PDB entry 8WUL | X-ray diffraction, 2.36 A resolution | chains L and M of the 5 polymer chains in the assembly

[Chain L]
Name: MHC class I antigen
Source organism: Homo sapiens
UniProt: A0A6M6CC39 (A0A6M6CC39_HUMAN); residues 1-274 here correspond to UniProt positions 25-298 (UniProt number = residue number + 24)
Sequence (274 residues; each row starts with the number of its first residue):
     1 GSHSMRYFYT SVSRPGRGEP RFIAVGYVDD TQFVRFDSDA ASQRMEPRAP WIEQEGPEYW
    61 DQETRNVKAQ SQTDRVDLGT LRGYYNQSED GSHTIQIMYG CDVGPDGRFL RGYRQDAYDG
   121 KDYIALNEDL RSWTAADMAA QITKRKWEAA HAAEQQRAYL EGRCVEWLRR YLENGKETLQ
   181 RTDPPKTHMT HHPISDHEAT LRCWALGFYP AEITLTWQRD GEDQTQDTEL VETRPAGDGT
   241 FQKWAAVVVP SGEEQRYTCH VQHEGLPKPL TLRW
Disulfides: C101-C164, C203-C259

[Chain M]
Name: Beta-2-microglobulin
Source organism: Homo sapiens
UniProt: P61769 (B2MG_HUMAN); residues 1-99 here correspond to UniProt positions 21-119 (UniProt number = residue number + 20)
Sequence (99 residues; each row starts with the number of its first residue):
     1 IQRTPKIQVY SRHPAENGKS NFLNCYVSGF HPSDIEVDLL KNGERIEKVE HSDLSFSKDW
    61 SFYLLYYTEF TPTEKDEYAC RVNHVTLSQP KIVKWDRDM
Disulfides: C25-C80
UniProt features mapped onto this chain:
  - modified residue: Q2 (Pyrrolidone carboxylic acid)
  - glycosylation: I1 (N-linked (Glc) (glycation) isoleucine), K19 (N-linked (Glc) (glycation) lysine), K41 (N-linked (Glc) (glycation) lysine), K48 (N-linked (Glc) (glycation) lysine), K58 (N-linked (Glc) (glycation) lysine), K91 (N-linked (Glc) (glycation) lysine), K94 (N-linked (Glc) (glycation) lysine)

[Interface between chain L and chain M]
Residue-residue contacts (51):
  F8(L) with S55(M); F56(M), hydrophobic
  Y9(L) with F56(M)
  T10(L) with L54(M); F56(M); F62(M)
  V12(L) with S33(M)
  I23(L) with L54(M)
  V25(L) with L54(M)
  Y27(L) with S55(M); Y63(M), hydrogen bond
  Q32(L) with D53(M), hydrogen bond
  R35(L) with D53(M), salt bridge
  R48(L) with D53(M), salt bridge
  Q96(L) with H31(M), hydrogen bond; F56(M); W60(M), hydrogen bond (side chain-backbone); F62(M)
  I97(L) with F56(M)
  M98(L) with F56(M), hydrophobic
  Q115(L) with W60(M)
  D116(L) with W60(M)
  A117(L) with W60(M), hydrophobic
  D119(L) with H31(M)
  G120(L) with H31(M), hydrogen bond (backbone-side chain); W60(M)
  D122(L) with W60(M), hydrogen bond
  T190(L) with M99(M), hydrogen bond (side chain-backbone)
  H192(L) with D98(M), hydrogen bond (side chain-backbone); M99(M)
  R202(L) with M99(M), hydrogen bond (side chain-backbone)
  W204(L) with M99(M), hydrogen bond (side chain-backbone)
  V231(L) with Q8(M)
  E232(L) with K6(M), salt bridge; Q8(M), hydrogen bond (backbone-side chain); S28(M), hydrogen bond
  T233(L) with Y26(M)
  R234(L) with Q8(M), hydrogen bond; Y10(M); Y26(M)
  P235(L) with Y10(M), hydrogen bond (backbone-side chain); Y26(M); L65(M), hydrophobic
  A236(L) with R12(M), hydrogen bond (backbone-side chain); N24(M), hydrogen bond (backbone-side chain)
  G237(L) with R12(M), hydrogen bond (backbone-side chain); L65(M)
  D238(L) with R12(M)
  Q242(L) with Y10(M); S11(M), hydrogen bond (side chain-backbone); R12(M), hydrogen bond (side chain-backbone)
Also at the interface, not in a pair above, chain L (35 interface residues in all): T94, K121, W244
Also at the interface, not in a pair above, chain M (23 interface residues in all): I1, H13, D59

[Overview]
Chain L and chain M form an interface of 35 and 23 residues respectively, with 19 hydrogen bonds and 3 salt
bridges. Polar pairs include R35(L)-D53(M), R48(L)-D53(M) and E232(L)-K6(M).
Chain L is MHC class I antigen and chain M is Beta-2-microglobulin, both from Homo sapiens; the structure,
Crystal structure of affinity enhanced TCR in complex with HLA-A*11:01 bound to KRAS-G12V peptide (VVGAVGVGK),
was determined by X-ray diffraction (same publication as 8WTE).
